Entry 8F7Q (electron microscopy, 3.22 A resolution); this record covers chains A and B of the 9 polymer chains in the assembly.

[Chain A]
Protein: Guanine nucleotide-binding protein G(i) subunit alpha-1
From: Homo sapiens
Reference sequence: P63096 (GNAI1_HUMAN); residues 1-354 here = UniProt positions 1-354
Sequence (354 residues; numbered 1 to 354; the number before each row is that of its first residue):
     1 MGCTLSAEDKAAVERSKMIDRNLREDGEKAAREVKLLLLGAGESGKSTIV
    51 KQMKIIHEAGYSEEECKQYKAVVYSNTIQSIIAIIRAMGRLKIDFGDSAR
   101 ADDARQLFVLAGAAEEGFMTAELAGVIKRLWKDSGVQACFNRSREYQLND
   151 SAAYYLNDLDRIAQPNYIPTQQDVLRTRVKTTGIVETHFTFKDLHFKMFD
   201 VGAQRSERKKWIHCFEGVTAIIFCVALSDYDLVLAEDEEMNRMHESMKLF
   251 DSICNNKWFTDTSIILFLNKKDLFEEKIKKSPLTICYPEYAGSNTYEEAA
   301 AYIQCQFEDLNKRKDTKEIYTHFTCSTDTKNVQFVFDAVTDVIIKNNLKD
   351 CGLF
Disordered / not traced: 1-3, 56-181
Differences from the reference sequence: conflict Ala203 (Gly in P63096), Ser326 (Ala in P63096)
UniProt features mapped onto this chain:
  - region: Lys35 to Thr48 (G1 motif), Asp173 to Thr181 (G2 motif), Phe196 to Gly202, Gln204, Arg205 (G3 motif), Ile265 to Asp272 (G4 motif), Thr324, Cys325, Thr327 to Thr329 (G5 motif)
  - binding site (GTP): Glu43 to Thr48, Ser151, Leu175 to Thr181, Asp200 to Gly202, Gln204, Asn269 to Asp272
  - binding site (Mg(2+)): Ser47, Thr181
  - modified residue: Arg178 (ADP-ribosylarginine), Gln204 (Deamidated glutamine), Cys351 (ADP-ribosylcysteine)
  - lipidation: Gly2 (N-myristoyl glycine), Cys3 (S-palmitoyl cysteine)
  - natural variant: Gly40 (G40C: In NEDHISB; G40R: In NEDHISB), Gly45 (G45D: In NEDHISB), Thr48 (T48I: In NEDHISB; T48K: In NEDHISB), Gln52 (Q52P: In NEDHISB), Ser75 (deletion: In NEDHISB; uncertain significance), Gln172 (deletion: In NEDHISB), Asp173 (D173V: In NEDHISB), Glu186 to Phe189 (deletion: In NEDHISB; uncertain significance), Cys224 (C224Y: In NEDHISB), Lys270 (K270N: In NEDHISB; K270R: In NEDHISB), Asp272 (D272G: In NEDHISB), Val332 (V332E: In NEDHISB; uncertain significance)
  - mutagenesis: Gly42 (G42R: Abolishes switch to an activated conformation and dissociation from beta and gamma subunits upon GTP binding. Abolishes interaction with RGS family members), Glu116 (E116L: Enhances interaction (inactive GDP-bound) with RGS14), Gln147 (Q147L: Enhances interaction (inactive GDP-bound) with RGS14), Glu245 (E245L: Enhances interaction (inactive GDP-bound) with RGS14)

[Chain B]
Protein: Guanine nucleotide-binding protein G(I)/G(S)/G(T) subunit beta-1
From: Rattus norvegicus
Reference sequence: P54311 (GBB1_RAT); numbering as in UniProt (aligned over 2-340)
Sequence (353 residues; row label = number of the first residue in the row; numbers below 1 keep their minus sign (Met-12 is residue -12)):
   -12 MHHHHHHHHGSLLQSELDQLRQEAEQLKNQIRDARKACADATLSQITNNI
    38 DPVGRIQMRTRRTLRGHLAKIYAMHWGTDSRLLVSASQDGKLIIWDSYTT
    88 NKVHAIPLRSSWVMTCAYAPSGNYVACGGLDNICSIYNLKTREGNVRVSR
   138 ELAGHTGYLSCCRFLDDNQIVTSSGDTTCALWDIETGQQTTTFTGHTGDV
   188 MSLSLAPDTRLFVSGACDASAKLWDVREGMCRQTFTGHESDINAICFFPN
   238 GNAFATGSDDATCRLFDLRADQELMTYSHDNIICGITSVSFSKSGRLLLA
   288 GYDDFNCNVWDALKADRAGVLAGHDNRVSCLGVTDDGMAVATGSWDSFLK
   338 IWN
Disordered / not traced: -12 to 5
Differences from the reference sequence: expression tag (-12 to 1)
UniProt features mapped onto this chain:
  - modified residue: Ser2 (N-acetylserine), His266 (Phosphohistidine)

[How chain A and chain B interact]
Contacting residue pairs (36; chain A residue first):
  Val13(A) - Asn88(B)
  Arg15(A) - Val90(B)
  Ser16(A) - Asn88(B)
  Ser16(A) - Lys89(B)  hydrogen bond (side chain-backbone)
  Ile19(A) - Lys89(B)
  Ile19(A) - Ala92(B)  hydrophobic
  Asp20(A) - Lys89(B)  salt bridge
  Leu23(A) - Gly53(B)
  Leu23(A) - Lys78(B)
  Leu23(A) - Ile80(B)  hydrophobic
  Leu23(A) - Lys89(B)
  Asp26(A) - Lys78(B)  salt bridge
  Gly27(A) - Leu55(B)
  Gly183(A) - Asn119(B)
  Ile184(A) - Leu117(B)
  Phe199(A) - Trp99(B)
  Gln204(A) - Leu117(B)  hydrogen bond (side chain-backbone)
  Ser206(A) - Tyr145(B)
  Ser206(A) - Gly162(B)
  Glu207(A) - Asp186(B)  hydrogen bond (backbone-side chain)
  Lys210(A) - Tyr145(B)
  Lys210(A) - Met188(B)
  Lys210(A) - Cys204(B)
  Lys210(A) - Asp228(B)  salt bridge
  Lys210(A) - Asn230(B)  hydrogen bond
  Trp211(A) - Leu117(B)  hydrophobic
  Trp211(A) - Tyr145(B)
  His213(A) - Tyr59(B)  hydrogen bond
  His213(A) - Trp332(B)
  Cys214(A) - Tyr59(B)
  Cys214(A) - Trp99(B)
  Phe215(A) - Trp99(B)  hydrophobic
  Phe215(A) - Leu117(B)  hydrophobic
  Glu216(A) - Lys57(B)  salt bridge
  Glu216(A) - Trp332(B)
  Trp258(A) - Trp332(B)  hydrophobic
Interface residues without a listed pair, chain A (25 interface residues in all): Asp9, Ala12, Thr182, Glu186
Interface residues without a listed pair, chain B (24 interface residues in all): His91, Ser98, Asp118

[Summary]
Chain A and chain B form an interface of 25 and 24 residues respectively, with 5 hydrogen bonds and 4 salt
bridges. Among the polar pairs are Asp20(A)-Lys89(B), Asp26(A)-Lys78(B) and Lys210(A)-Asp228(B).
Here chain A is Guanine nucleotide-binding protein G(i) subunit alpha-1 (Homo sapiens) and chain B is Guanine
nucleotide-binding protein G(I)/G(S)/G(T) subunit beta-1 (Rattus norvegicus). Entry 8F7Q (Gi bound mu-opioid
receptor in complex with beta-endorphin) was determined by electron microscopy, deposited together with 8F7R,
8F7S, 8F7W and 8F7X.
